8HHA - chains F and G of the 7 polymer chains in the assembly; structure by electron microscopy, 3.40 A resolution.

[Chain F]
Protein: ATP synthase subunit beta
Source organism: Bacillus sp. PS3
Notes: EC 7.1.2.2
UniProt: A0A0M4U1P9 (A0A0M4U1P9_BACP3); numbering as in UniProt (aligned over 1-473)
Sequence (484 residues; row label = number of the first residue in the row; numbers below 1 keep their minus sign (Met-10 is residue -10)):
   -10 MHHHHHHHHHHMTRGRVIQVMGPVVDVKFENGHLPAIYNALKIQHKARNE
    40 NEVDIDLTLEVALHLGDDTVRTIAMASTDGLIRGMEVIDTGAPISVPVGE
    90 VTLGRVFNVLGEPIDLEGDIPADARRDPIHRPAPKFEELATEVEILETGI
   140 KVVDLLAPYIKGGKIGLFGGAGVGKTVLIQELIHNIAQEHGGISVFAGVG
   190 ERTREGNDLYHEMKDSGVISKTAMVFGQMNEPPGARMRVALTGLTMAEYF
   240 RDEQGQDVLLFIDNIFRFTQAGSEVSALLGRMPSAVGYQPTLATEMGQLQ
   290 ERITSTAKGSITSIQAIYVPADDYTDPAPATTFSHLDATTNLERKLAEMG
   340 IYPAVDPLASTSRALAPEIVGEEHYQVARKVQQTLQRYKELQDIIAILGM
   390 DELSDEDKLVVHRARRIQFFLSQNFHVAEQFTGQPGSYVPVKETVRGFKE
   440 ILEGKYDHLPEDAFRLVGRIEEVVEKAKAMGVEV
Unresolved in the structure: -10 to 0, 472-473
Sequence notes: initiating methionine (-10); expression tag (-9 to 0)
Ion coordination: Mg2+: Thr165, Glu190, Glu194 (together with ATP)
Small-molecule neighbours:
  - ATP (adenosine-5'-triphosphate), molecule 1: Gly159, Ala160, Gly161, Val162, Gly163, Lys164, Thr165, Val166, Glu190, Arg191, Glu194, Tyr307, Tyr341, Pro342, Phe414, Ala417, Phe420
  - ATP, molecule 2: Ser351, Tyr364, Arg368

[Chain G]
Protein: ATP synthase gamma chain
Source organism: Bacillus sp. PS3
UniProt: A0A0M4TPJ7 (A0A0M4TPJ7_BACP3); numbering as in UniProt (aligned over 2-285)
Sequence (284 residues; row label = number of the first residue in the row):
     2 ASLRDIKTRINATKKTSQITKAMEMVSTSKLNRAEQNAKSFVPYMEKIQE
    52 VVANVALGAGGASHPMLVSRPVKKTGYLVITSDRGLAGAYNSNVLRLVYQ
   102 TIQKRHASPDEYAIIVIGRVGLSFFRKRNMPVILDITRLPDQPSFADIKE
   152 IARKTVGLFADGTFDELYMYYNHYVSAIQQEVTERKLLPLTDLAENKQRT
   202 VYEFEPSQEEILDVLLPQYAESLIYGALLDAKASEHAARMTAMKNATDNA
   252 NELIRTLTLSYNRARQAAITQEITEIVAGANALQ
Unresolved in the structure: 285

[Chain F / chain G interface]
Residue-residue contacts - 11 pairs, chain F then chain G:
  Met271(F) - Ala283(G)  hydrophobic
  Met271(F) - Leu284(G)  hydrophobic
  Pro272(F) - Ala283(G)
  Val275(F) - Gln272(G)
  Asp382(F) - Arg10(G)  salt bridge
  Ile386(F) - Ala247(G)
  Ile386(F) - Asn250(G)
  Ile386(F) - Ala251(G)  hydrophobic
  Ile386(F) - Leu254(G)  hydrophobic
  Glu391(F) - Leu87(G)
  Asp394(F) - Lys128(G)  salt bridge
Interface residues without a listed pair, chain F (12 interface residues in all): Ser273, Ala385, Leu387, Asp390, Lys397
Interface residues without a listed pair, chain G (15 interface residues in all): Thr17, Gly89, Ser93, Glu276, Ala279

[In short]
12 residues of chain F and 15 residues of chain G are in contact; the contacts include 2 salt bridges. Polar
pairs include Asp382(F)-Arg10(G) and Asp394(F)-Lys128(G). Bound to chain F: ATP. The Mg2+ site is built by
Thr165(F), Glu190(F) and Glu194(F).
Chain F is ATP synthase subunit beta and chain G is ATP synthase gamma chain, both from Bacillus sp. PS3; the
structure, F1 domain of FoF1-ATPase from Bacillus PS3,120 degrees,lowATP, was determined by electron
microscopy (same publication as 8HH1, 8HH2, 8HH3, 8HH4, 8HH5, 8HH6 and 5 further entries).
